6FOS - chains B and F of the 15 polymer chains in the assembly; structure by X-ray diffraction, 4.00 A resolution.

# Chain B
Molecule: Photosystem I P700 chlorophyll a apoprotein A2
Organism: Cyanidioschyzon merolae (strain 10D)
Notes: EC 1.97.1.12
Reference sequence: Q85FY6 (PSAB_CYAM1); residue numbers follow UniProt; this construct covers 8-732
Sequence (725 residues; row label = number of the first residue in the row):
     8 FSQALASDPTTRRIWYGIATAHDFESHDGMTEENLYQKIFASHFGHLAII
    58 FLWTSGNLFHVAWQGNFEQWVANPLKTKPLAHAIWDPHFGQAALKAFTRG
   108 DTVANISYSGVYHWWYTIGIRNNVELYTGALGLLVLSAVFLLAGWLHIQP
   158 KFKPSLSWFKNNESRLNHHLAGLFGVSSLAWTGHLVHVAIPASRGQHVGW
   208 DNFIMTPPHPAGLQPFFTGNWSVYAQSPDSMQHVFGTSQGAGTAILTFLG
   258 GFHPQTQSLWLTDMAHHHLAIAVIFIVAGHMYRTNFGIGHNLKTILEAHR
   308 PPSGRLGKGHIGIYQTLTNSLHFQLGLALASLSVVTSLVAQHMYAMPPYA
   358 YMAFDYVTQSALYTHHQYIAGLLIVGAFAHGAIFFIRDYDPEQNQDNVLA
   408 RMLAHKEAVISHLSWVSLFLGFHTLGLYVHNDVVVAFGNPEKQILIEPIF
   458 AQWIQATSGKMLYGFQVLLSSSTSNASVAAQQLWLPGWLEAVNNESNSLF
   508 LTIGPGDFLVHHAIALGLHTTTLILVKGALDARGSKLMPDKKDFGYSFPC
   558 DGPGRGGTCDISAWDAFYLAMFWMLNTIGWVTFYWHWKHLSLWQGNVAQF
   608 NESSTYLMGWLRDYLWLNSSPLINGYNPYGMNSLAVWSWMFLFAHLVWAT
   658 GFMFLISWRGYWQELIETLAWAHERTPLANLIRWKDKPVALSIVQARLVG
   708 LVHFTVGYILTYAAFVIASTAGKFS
Curated features (UniProtKB/Swiss-Prot):
  - binding site ([4Fe-4S] cluster): C557, C566
  - binding site (chlorophyll a): H652, M660, Y668
  - binding site (phylloquinone): W669
Small-molecule neighbours:
  - beta-carotene (BCR), molecule 1: F330, G333, L334, A337, V341, F385, G388, A389, F391, A536
  - beta-carotene (BCR), molecule 2: F429, L432, V436
  - beta-carotene (BCR), molecule 3: W646, M647, F650, W669, L672, L676
  - chlorophyll a (CLA), molecule 1: T18, W691, P695, V696
  - chlorophyll a (CLA), molecule 2: W22, V654, T657, F661, V706, H710
  - chlorophyll a (CLA), molecule 3: G24, I25, A28, H29, F31, S49
  - chlorophyll a (CLA), molecule 4: I25, A26, H29, D30, E32, H329, L332, L336, L379, L380, V382, G383, A386, H387, I390, Y553, W571, F574, M578, V709
  - chlorophyll a (CLA), molecule 5: H29, H53, I56
  - chlorophyll a (CLA), molecule 6: I46, S49, H50, H53, L328, Q331, L332, A335
  - chlorophyll a (CLA), molecule 7: F47, W165, R172, H175, H176, G179, L180
  - chlorophyll a (CLA), molecule 8: L59, S62, G63, F66, H67, L141
  - chlorophyll a (CLA), molecule 9: W60, N64, V118, S367, A368, L369, T371, H372, Y375, I376, L379, I716, Y719
  - chlorophyll a (CLA), molecule 10: W60, T61, N64, V118, Y119, W121, W122, L339, T343, Y356, L369, H372, H373, I376, L380
  - chlorophyll a (CLA), molecule 11: G63, N64, H67, A88, H89, S114, Y115, S116, G117
  - chlorophyll a (CLA), molecule 12: N64, Y115, S116, G117, V118, W644, M647
  - chlorophyll a (CLA), molecule 13: W92, D93, H95, F96, V643, W646
  - chlorophyll a (CLA), molecule 14: W121, W188, D270, M271, H274, H275, I278, P355
  - chlorophyll a (CLA), molecule 15: A150, H154, W165
  - chlorophyll a (CLA), molecule 16: L173, L334, S338
  - chlorophyll a (CLA), molecule 17: N174, H175, A178, G286, H287, R290
  - chlorophyll a (CLA), molecule 18: A187, W188, H191, V195, W207
  - chlorophyll a (CLA), molecule 19: D270, H273, A277
  - chlorophyll a (CLA), molecule 20: H287, M288, T291, N292
  - chlorophyll a (CLA), molecule 21: S344, Q374, I381, F385, L525, T528, T529, M581
  - chlorophyll a (CLA), molecule 22: L345, Q348, H349, Y351
  - chlorophyll a (CLA), molecule 23: Q348, Y351, Y370, I461, I510, H518, V588, Y591, W592
  - chlorophyll a (CLA), molecule 24: R408, M409, H412, A415, V416, H419
  - chlorophyll a (CLA), molecule 25: V416, H419, L420, W422, V423, L525, H526, T529
  - chlorophyll a (CLA), molecule 26: S421, S424, L425, G428, F429, L432, L523, I531, L576, F579, W580
  - chlorophyll a (CLA), molecule 27: W422, L425, F426, F429, H430
  - chlorophyll a (CLA), molecule 28: F426, L427, P455, F457, F515, H519, A522
  - chlorophyll a (CLA), molecule 29: F429, H430, G433, L434, V436, H437, V440, F444, K449, I451
  - chlorophyll a (CLA), molecule 30: L432, V436, D439, V440, L523, F579, W580, N583, W587, L614, F711
  - chlorophyll a (CLA), molecule 31: N583, F590, Y621, L622, S626, I630, F648, H652, W655, Y715, T718, Y719, F722
  - chlorophyll a (CLA), molecule 32: H652, W655, A656
  - chlorophyll a (CLA), molecule 33: L653, A656, T657, F659, M660, I663, Y668, W669, L672
  - chlorophyll a (CLA), molecule 34: L676, A679, H680, A686, I689
  - chlorophyll a (CLA), molecule 35: W678, A679, R682, T683, P684
  - phylloquinone (PQN): W22, M660, F661, S664, W665, R666, W669, A697, L698, A703
  - 4Fe-4S cluster (SF4): C557, P560, T565, C566, D567, I700, R704

# Chain F
Molecule: Photosystem I reaction center subunit II
Organism: Cyanidioschyzon merolae (strain 10D)
Reference sequence: Q85FS9 (Q85FS9_CYAM1); numbering as in UniProt (aligned over 31-185)
Sequence (155 residues; row label = number of the first residue in the row):
    31 LTPCQQSEAFHKREINEVRTLENRQANYEANSPSYLALQSQIDQVHKRFD
    81 KYGTLLCGQDGLPHLITDGDWRHAREFTIPALLFLYITGWIGWVGRSYLK
   131 YTKETKNPTEQEIILDVPMALKYMLSGFLWPLSAWQEYRSGQLLAKEDEI
   181 TVSPR
Not modelled in the structure: 184-185
Cystine bridges: C34-C87
Small-molecule neighbours:
  - beta-carotene (BCR): A111, L115, T118, W123
  - chlorophyll a (CLA), molecule 1: D98, G99, D100, W101
  - chlorophyll a (CLA), molecule 2: F107, A111, L112, L115, Y116, W123
  - chlorophyll a (CLA), molecule 3: T118, I121, G122, R126, M154, L155

# Interface between chain B and chain F
Pairs across the interface (31):
  K413(B) with V182(F)
  E414(B) with V182(F)
  G445(B) with E47(F)
  N446(B) with R78(F), hydrogen bond
  P447(B) with L92(F)
  E448(B) with R78(F), salt bridge; F79(F); Y82(F); P93(F)
  K449(B) with R78(F)
  L452(B) with L92(F), hydrophobic; P93(F); L95(F)
  E454(B) with H94(F), salt bridge; L95(F)
  I456(B) with I96(F), hydrophobic; T97(F); D98(F)
  F457(B) with D98(F)
  F472(B) with R102(F)
  P512(B) with H94(F)
  D538(B) with V182(F)
  G541(B) with S183(F)
  K543(B) with I180(F); T181(F), hydrogen bond
  P546(B) with S183(F)
  N608(B) with D90(F); L92(F)
  E609(B) with D90(F); L92(F)
  T612(B) with L92(F)
Interface residues without a listed pair, chain B (23 interface residues in all): Q450, I453, S542
Interface residues without a listed pair, chain F (19 interface residues in all): L31, R43

# Summary
The interface between chain B and chain F involves 23 residues on one side and 19 on the other; the contacts
include 2 hydrogen bonds and 2 salt bridges. Among the polar pairs are E448(B)-R78(F), E454(B)-H94(F) and
N446(B)-R78(F).
Chain B is Photosystem I P700 chlorophyll a apoprotein A2 and chain F is Photosystem I reaction center subunit
II, both from Cyanidioschyzon merolae (strain 10D); the structure, Cyanidioschyzon merolae photosystem I, was
determined by X-ray diffraction.
